PDB entry 6DXH | X-ray diffraction, 2.00 A resolution | chain A

[Chain A]
Molecule: Ubiquitin carboxyl-terminal hydrolase 5
Organism: Homo sapiens
Notes: EC 3.4.19.12
UniProt: P45974 (UBP5_HUMAN); residue numbers follow UniProt; this construct covers 171-290
Chain sequence (121 residues; numbered 170 to 290; the number before each row is that of its first residue):
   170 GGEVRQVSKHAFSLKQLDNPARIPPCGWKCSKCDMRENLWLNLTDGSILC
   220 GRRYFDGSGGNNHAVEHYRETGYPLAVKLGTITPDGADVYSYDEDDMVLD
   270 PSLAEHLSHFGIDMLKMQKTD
Disordered / not traced: 170-172, 290
Construct notes: expression tag (170)
Cystine bridges: Cys-195 forms a disulfide with the same residue of a neighbouring copy of this chain
Ion coordination: Zn2+: Cys-199, Cys-202, Cys-219, His-232
Ligand contacts: 4-(4-tert-butylphenyl)-4-oxobutanoic acid (HH4): Trp-209, Cys-219, Gly-220, Arg-221, Ala-233, Val-234, Tyr-259, Tyr-261, Asp-264, Asp-265, Met-266
UniProt features mapped onto this chain:
  - zinc finger: Gln-175 to Met-283 (UBP-type)
  - binding site (Zn(2+)): Cys-199, Cys-202, Cys-219, His-232
  - binding site (substrate): Trp-209, Arg-221 to Phe-224, Tyr-259, Tyr-261, Asp-264
From the paper describing this entry:
  - binding site for 4-(4-tert-butylphenyl)-4-oxobutanoic acid: Arg-221, Tyr-259
  - conformationally variable residues (loop rearrangement): Arg-221 to Asn-230

[Summary]
Chain A binds 4-(4-tert-butylphenyl)-4-oxobutanoic acid. Cys-199, Cys-202, Cys-219 and His-232 form the Zn2+
site. From UniProt: 4 Zn2+-binding residues and 8 substrate-binding residues. The paper reports a binding site
for 4-(4-tert-butylphenyl)-4-oxobutanoic acid at Arg-221 and Tyr-259; conformational variability at Arg-221.
Chain A is Ubiquitin carboxyl-terminal hydrolase 5 (Homo sapiens); the structure, Structure of USP5
zinc-finger ubiquitin binding domain co-crystallized with 4-(4-tert-butylphenyl)-4-oxobutanoate, was
determined by X-ray diffraction (same publication as 6P9G, 6NFT and 6DXT).
